PDB entry 5FUU | electron microscopy, 4.19 A resolution (low resolution: residue-level contacts below are approximate; hydrogen-bond / salt-bridge calls are withheld) | chains C and D of the 10 polymer chains in the assembly

# Chain C
Name: HIV-1 envelope glycoprotein GP160
Organism: Human immunodeficiency virus 1
Notes: fragment: gp120, residues 30-502
UniProt: Q75760 (Q75760_9HIV1); the construct lacks a stretch of the UniProt sequence and is renumbered around it, so the offset changes along the chain: 31-149 = UniProt 30-148; 152-309 = UniProt 149-306; 312-321 = UniProt 307-316; 322-355 = UniProt 318-351; 3 more segments
Chain sequence (473 residues; each row starts with the number of its first residue; note: 9 numbers in that range are skipped by the numbering (no residue carries them; nothing is unmodelled there)):
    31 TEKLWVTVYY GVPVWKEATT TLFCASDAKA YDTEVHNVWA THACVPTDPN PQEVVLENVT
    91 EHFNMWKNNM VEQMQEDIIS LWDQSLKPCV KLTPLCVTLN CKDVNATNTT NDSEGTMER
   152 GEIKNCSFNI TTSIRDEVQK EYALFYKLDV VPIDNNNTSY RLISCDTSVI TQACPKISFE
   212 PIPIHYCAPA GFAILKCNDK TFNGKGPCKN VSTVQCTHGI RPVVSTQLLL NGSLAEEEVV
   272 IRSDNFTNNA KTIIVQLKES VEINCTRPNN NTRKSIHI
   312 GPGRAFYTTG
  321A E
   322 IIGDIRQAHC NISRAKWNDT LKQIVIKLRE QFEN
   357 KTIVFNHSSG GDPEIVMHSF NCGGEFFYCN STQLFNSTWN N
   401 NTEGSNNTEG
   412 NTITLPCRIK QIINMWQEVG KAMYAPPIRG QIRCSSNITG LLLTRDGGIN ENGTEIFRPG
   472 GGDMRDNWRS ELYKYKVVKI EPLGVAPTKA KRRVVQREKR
Not modelled in the structure: 60-63, 137-149, 402-408, 507-511
Disulfides: Cys54-Cys74, Cys119-Cys205, Cys126-Cys196, Cys131-Cys157, Cys218-Cys247, Cys228-Cys239, Cys296-Cys331, Cys378-Cys445, Cys385-Cys418
Covalent attachments: N-acetylglucosamine (NAG) linked to Asn88, Asn135, Asn156, Asn160, Asn241, Asn262, Asn276, Asn295, Asn301, Asn332, Asn339, Asn355, Asn362, Asn386, Asn392, Asn397; glycan linked to Asn448
Sequence notes: engineered mutation Thr31 (Val30 in Q75760)
Reported in the primary citation:
  - post-translational modification sites: Asn88, Asn241, Asn262, Asn276, Asn448

# Chain D
Name: HIV-1 envelope glycoprotein GP160
Organism: Human immunodeficiency virus 1
Notes: fragment: gp41, residues 503-655
UniProt: Q6BC19 (Q6BC19_9HIV1); residues 512-664 here correspond to UniProt positions 503-655 (UniProt number = residue number - 9)
Chain sequence (153 residues; each row starts with the number of its first residue):
   512 AVGIGAVFLG FLGAAGSTMG AASMTLTVQA RLLLSGIVQQ QNNLLRAIEA QQRMLQLTVW
   572 GIKQLQARVL AVERYLGDQQ LLGIWGCSGK LICTTAVPWN ASWSNKSLDR IWNNMTWMEW
   632 EREIDNYTSE IYTLIEESQN QQEKNEQELL ELD
Not modelled in the structure: 659-664
Disulfides: Cys598-Cys604
Covalent attachments: glycan linked to Asn611; N-acetylglucosamine (NAG) linked to Asn616, Asn625, Asn637
Reported in the primary citation:
  - post-translational modification sites: Asn611, Asn616, Asn625, Asn637
  - conformationally variable residues (order/disorder transition): Ala512 to Gly527, Ile548 to Leu568

# Interface between chain C and chain D
Contacting residue pairs (83; chain C residue first):
  Lys33(C) with Pro609(D)
  Leu34(C) with Pro609(D); Trp610(D); Leu619(D)
  Trp35(C) with Ala607(D); Val608(D); Pro609(D)
  Val36(C) with Thr605(D); Thr606(D); Val608(D)
  Thr37(C) with Ile603(D); Cys604(D); Thr605(D)
  Val38(C) with Trp596(D); Leu602(D); Ile603(D); Cys604(D)
  Tyr39(C) with Leu602(D); Ile603(D); Trp623(D)
  Tyr40(C) with Leu544(D); Gln590(D); Leu593(D); Leu602(D)
  Gly41(C) with Leu537(D); Gln540(D)
  Val42(C) with Gln540(D); Trp628(D)
  Pro43(C) with Gln540(D)
  Val44(C) with Trp628(D); Met629(D)
  Trp45(C) with Met629(D)
  Lys46(C) with Glu632(D)
  Phe53(C) with Ile559(D)
  His72(C) with Met565(D); Leu568(D)
  Ala73(C) with Trp571(D)
  Cys74(C) with Gln562(D)
  Val75(C) with Ile559(D)
  Pro76(C) with Ala558(D); Gln562(D)
  Thr77(C) with Asn554(D); Leu555(D)
  Asp78(C) with Leu555(D)
  Val84(C) with Phe522(D)
  Leu86(C) with Leu523(D)
  Asn88(C) with Gly527(D)
  Val89(C) with Ala526(D); Gly527(D)
  Asp107(C) with Trp571(D)
  Leu111(C) with Trp571(D)
  Gln114(C) with Leu568(D)
  Ala221(C) with Leu544(D); Leu545(D); Ser546(D)
  Gly222(C) with Leu544(D)
  Ala224(C) with Phe522(D)
  Gln246(C) with Gly547(D)
  Lys490(C) with Arg585(D)
  Ile491(C) with Gln540(D); Arg585(D)
  Glu492(C) with Arg585(D)
  Pro493(C) with Leu544(D)
  Leu494(C) with Leu592(D); Trp596(D); Tyr643(D)
  Val496(C) with Trp631(D); Ile635(D); Tyr643(D)
  Ala497(C) with Trp631(D)
  Pro498(C) with Trp610(D); Leu619(D); Trp623(D); Trp631(D)
  Ala501(C) with Thr605(D)
  Lys502(C) with Thr605(D)
  Arg503(C) with Trp596(D); Gly597(D); Thr605(D); Thr606(D); Ala607(D); Gln650(D)
  Val505(C) with Gln653(D)
Also at the interface, not in a pair above, chain C (48 interface residues in all): Glu87, Thr244, Thr499
Also at the interface, not in a pair above, chain D (55 interface residues in all): Gly524, Ala525, Ala541, Ala582, Tyr586, Asp589, Lys601, Trp614, Ile622, Asp636, Ile642, Ile646

# Summary
48 residues of chain C and 55 residues of chain D are in contact. N-acetylglucosamine is covalently linked to
Asn88(C), Asn135(C), Asn156(C), Asn160(C), Asn241(C) and Asn262(C) and 11 more. Covalently linked
N-acetylglucosamine: at Asn616(D), Asn625(D) and Asn637(D). The paper reports modification sites Asn88(C),
Asn241(C) and Asn611(D) among others; conformational variability at Ala512(D) and Ile548(D).
Here chain C is HIV-1 envelope glycoprotein GP160 and chain D is HIV-1 envelope glycoprotein GP160, both from
Human immunodeficiency virus 1. Entry 5FUU (Ectodomain of cleaved wild type JR-FL EnvdCT trimer in complex
with PGT151 Fab) was determined by electron microscopy.
